Entry 8G7L (electron microscopy, 2.50 A resolution); this record covers chains A and H of the 14 polymer chains in the assembly.

== Chain A (and H) ==
Molecule: 60 kDa heat shock protein, mitochondrial
Organism: Homo sapiens
Notes: EC 5.6.1.7; engineered mutation(s): V72I; chain H of this document is another copy of the same molecule, construct and numbering; everything in this record applies to it too
UniProtKB: P10809 (CH60_HUMAN); residues 1-547 here correspond to UniProt positions 27-573 (UniProt number = residue number + 26)
Sequence (550 residues; each row starts with the number of its first residue; numbers below 1 keep their minus sign (Ser-2 is residue -2)):
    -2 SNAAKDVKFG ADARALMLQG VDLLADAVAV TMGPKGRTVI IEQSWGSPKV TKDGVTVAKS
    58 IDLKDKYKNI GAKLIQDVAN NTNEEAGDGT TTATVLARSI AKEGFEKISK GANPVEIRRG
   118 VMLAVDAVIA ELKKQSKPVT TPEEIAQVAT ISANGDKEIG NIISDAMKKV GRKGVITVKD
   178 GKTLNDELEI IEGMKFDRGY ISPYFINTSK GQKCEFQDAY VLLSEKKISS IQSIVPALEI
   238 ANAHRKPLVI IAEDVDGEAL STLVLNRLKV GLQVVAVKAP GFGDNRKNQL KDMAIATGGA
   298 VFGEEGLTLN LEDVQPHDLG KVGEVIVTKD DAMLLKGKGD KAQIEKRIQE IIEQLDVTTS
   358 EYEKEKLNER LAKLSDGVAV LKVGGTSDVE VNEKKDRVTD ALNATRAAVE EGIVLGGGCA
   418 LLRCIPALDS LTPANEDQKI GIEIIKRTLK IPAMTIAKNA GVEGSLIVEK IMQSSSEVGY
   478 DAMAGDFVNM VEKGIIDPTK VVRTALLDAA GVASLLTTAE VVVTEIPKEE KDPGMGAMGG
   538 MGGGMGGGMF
Disordered / not traced: -2 to -1, 527-547
Differences from the reference sequence: expression tag (-2 to 0); variant Ile72 (Val98 in P10809)
Bound ions: K+: Thr28, Lys49, Thr88 (together with ATP); Mg2+: Asp85 (together with ATP)
Residues lining bound ligands: ATP (adenosine-5'-triphosphate): Thr28, Met29, Gly30, Pro31, Lys49, Asp50, Gly51, Asp85, Gly86, Thr87, Thr88, Thr89, Ile148, Asp397, Gly413, Gly414, Gly415, Ile453, Tyr477, Asp478, Ala479, Met480, Ile492, Asp494
Curated features (UniProtKB/Swiss-Prot):
  - binding site (ATP): Lys49, Asp85 to Thr89, Gly414, Asp494
  - modified residue: Lys5 (N6-succinyllysine), Ser41 (Phosphoserine), Ser44 (Phosphoserine), Lys49 (N6-acetyllysine), Lys56 (N6-acetyllysine), Lys61 (N6-acetyllysine), Tyr64 (Phosphotyrosine), Lys65 (N6-acetyllysine), Lys99 (N6-acetyllysine), Lys104 (N6-acetyllysine), Lys107 (N6-acetyllysine), Lys130 (N6-acetyllysine), Lys165 (N6-acetyllysine), Lys176 (N6-acetyllysine), Lys179 (N6-acetyllysine), Lys192 (N6-acetyllysine), Lys210 (N6-acetyllysine), Lys223 (N6-acetyllysine), Lys224 (N6-acetyllysine), Lys243 (N6-acetyllysine) and 11 more in UniProt
  - cross-link: Lys525 (Glycyl lysine isopeptide (Lys-Gly) (interchain with G-Cter in SUMO2))
Reported in the primary citation:
  - binding site for ATP: Asp397
  - catalytic residues: Asp397
  - conformationally variable residues (domain motion): Asp397
  - mutagenesis - W42A, Y201A, F279A, Y359A: decreased catalytic activity on mtHsp10
  - mutagenesis - W42A, F279A, Y359A: decreased stability
  - mutagenesis - Y201A: unchanged stability

== Chain A / chain H interface ==
Pairs across the interface - 6 pairs, chain A then chain H:
  Glu460(A) - Ser462(H)
  Ser462(A) - Glu460(H)
  Ser462(A) - Leu463(H)
  Leu463(A) - Ser462(H)
  Leu463(A) - Glu466(H)
  Glu466(A) - Leu463(H)

== Summary ==
The chain A/chain H interface involves 4 residues from each chain. Chain A binds ATP. The K+ site is built by
Thr28(A), Lys49(A) and Thr88(A). Curated annotation (UniProt) lists 8 ATP-binding residues on chain A. From
the paper: the catalytic residue Asp397(A); W42A, Y201A and F279A of chain A, among others, reduce catalytic
activity on mtHsp10.
Chain A and chain H are both 60 kDa heat shock protein, mitochondrial (Homo sapiens); the structure, ATP-bound
mtHsp60 V72I, was determined by electron microscopy, deposited together with 8G7J, 8G7K, 8G7M, 8G7N and 8G7O.
